PDB entry 3OB7 | X-ray diffraction, 2.75 A resolution | chains A and B

Chain A (and B):
Protein: Thymidylate synthase
From: Homo sapiens
Notes: EC 2.1.1.45; chain B of this document is another copy of the same molecule, construct and numbering; everything in this record applies to it too
UniProtKB: P04818 (TYSY_HUMAN); residues 1-313 here = UniProt positions 1-313
Amino-acid sequence (313 residues; each row starts with the number of its first residue):
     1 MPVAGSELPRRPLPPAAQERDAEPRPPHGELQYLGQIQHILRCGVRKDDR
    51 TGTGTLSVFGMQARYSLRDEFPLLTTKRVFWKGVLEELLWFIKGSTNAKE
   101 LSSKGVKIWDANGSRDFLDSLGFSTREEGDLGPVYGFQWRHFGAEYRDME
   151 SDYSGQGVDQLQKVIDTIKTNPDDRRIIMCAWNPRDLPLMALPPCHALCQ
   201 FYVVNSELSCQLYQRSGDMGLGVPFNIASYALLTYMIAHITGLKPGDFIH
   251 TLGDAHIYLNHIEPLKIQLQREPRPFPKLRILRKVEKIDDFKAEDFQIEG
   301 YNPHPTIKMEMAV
Unresolved in the structure: 1-25, 307-313
Construct notes: engineered mutation K163 (Arg in P04818)
Small-molecule neighbours: glutathione (GSH): R50, E87, C195, H196, R215, S216, G217, D218, L221, G222, F225, N226, H256
Swiss-Prot annotation at these positions:
  - active site: C195 (Nucleophile)
  - binding site (dUMP): R50, R175, R176, C195, H196, R215 to D218, N226, H256 to Y258
  - binding site ((6R)-5,10-methylene-5,6,7,8-tetrahydrofolate): D218, A312
  - modified residue: S114 (Phosphoserine)
  - cross-link (Glycyl lysine isopeptide (Lys-Gly)): K287 (interchain with G-Cter in SUMO2), K292 (interchain with G-Cter in SUMO2), K308 (interchain with G-Cter in SUMO2)
  - natural variant: E87 (E87K: In DKCD; uncertain significance), R115 to V313 (deletion: In DKCD), Q160 (Q160H: In DKCD; uncertain significance), R271 to V313 (deletion: In DKCD)
Reported in the primary citation:
  - catalytic residues: C195 (citing earlier work)
  - binding site for glutathione: C195
  - post-translational modification sites: C195

Chain A / chain B interface:
Pairs across the interface (97; chain A residue first):
  V45(A) with V204(B), hydrophobic; N205(B)
  R46(A) with V204(B)
  K47(A) with D173(B), hydrogen bond (side chain-backbone); R175(B); Y202(B); V203(B); V204(B)
  D48(A) with D173(B)
  D49(A) with R175(B)
  R50(A) with D174(B), salt bridge; R176(B)
  S57(A) with Y202(B), hydrogen bond
  F59(A) with R64(B), hydrogen bond (backbone-side chain); Q200(B); Y202(B), hydrophobic; S209(B); C210(B); Q211(B)
  G60(A) with Q62(B); R64(B), hydrogen bond (backbone-side chain); Q211(B)
  M61(A) with Q62(B), hydrogen bond (backbone-side chain)
  Q62(A) with G60(B); M61(B), hydrogen bond (side chain-backbone); Q62(B), hydrogen bond (backbone-side chain); T251(B)
  R64(A) with F59(B), hydrogen bond (side chain-backbone); G60(B), hydrogen bond (side chain-backbone)
  F142(A) with N183(B); P184(B)
  G143(A) with R185(B), hydrogen bond (backbone-side chain)
  V158(A) with P184(B)
  Q160(A) with P184(B)
  D173(A) with K47(B), hydrogen bond (backbone-side chain); D48(B)
  R175(A) with K47(B); D49(B); R215(B), hydrogen bond (backbone-side chain); S216(B), hydrogen bond; D254(B); H256(B), hydrogen bond; Y258(B), hydrogen bond
  R176(A) with R50(B); W182(B); P193(B); R215(B)
  I178(A) with W182(B), hydrophobic; R215(B)
  C180(A) with W182(B)
  W182(A) with R176(B); I178(B), hydrophobic; C180(B)
  N183(A) with F142(B)
  P184(A) with F142(B); Q160(B)
  R185(A) with G143(B)
  P193(A) with R176(B)
  A197(A) with L198(B), hydrophobic
  L198(A) with A197(B), hydrophobic; Y213(B), hydrophobic
  Q200(A) with F59(B); Y213(B), hydrogen bond; R215(B), hydrogen bond (side chain-backbone); G253(B)
  Y202(A) with K47(B); S57(B), hydrogen bond; F59(B), hydrophobic; D254(B)
  V203(A) with K47(B)
  V204(A) with R46(B); K47(B)
  N205(A) with V45(B)
  C210(A) with F59(B)
  Q211(A) with F59(B); G60(B); Y213(B), hydrogen bond; T251(B); L252(B), hydrogen bond (side chain-backbone); G253(B)
  Y213(A) with Q200(B), hydrogen bond; Q211(B), hydrogen bond
  R215(A) with R175(B), hydrogen bond (side chain-backbone); R176(B); I178(B); Q200(B)
  S216(A) with R175(B), hydrogen bond
  I249(A) with F59(B)
  T251(A) with Q62(B); Q211(B); T251(B)
  L252(A) with Q211(B)
  G253(A) with Q200(B); Q211(B)
  D254(A) with R175(B); Y202(B)
  H256(A) with R175(B), hydrogen bond
Other interface residues (no listed pair), chain A (49 interface residues in all): T55, V58, A144, D174, S209
Other interface residues (no listed pair), chain B (49 interface residues in all): V58, V158, P172, I249

Overview:
The chain A/chain B interface involves 49 residues from each chain; the contacts include 25 hydrogen bonds and
1 salt bridge. Polar pairs include R50(A)-D174(B), K47(A)-D173(B) and S57(A)-Y202(B). Bound to chain A:
glutathione. From the paper: the catalytic residue C195(A); a binding site for glutathione at C195(A).
Chain A and chain B are both Thymidylate synthase (Homo sapiens); the structure, Human Thymidylate Synthase
R163K with Cys 195 covalently modified by Glutathione, was determined by X-ray diffraction together with 3HB8
and 3H9K from the same study.
